Entry 8V46 (electron microscopy, 3.09 A resolution); this record covers chains B and D of the 5 polymer chains in the assembly.

== Chain B ==
Protein: AriA antitoxin
Organism: Escherichia coli B185
UniProtKB: D6IC77 (D6IC77_ECOLX); residues 2-464 here = UniProt positions 2-464
Chain sequence (464 residues; each row starts with the number of its first residue):
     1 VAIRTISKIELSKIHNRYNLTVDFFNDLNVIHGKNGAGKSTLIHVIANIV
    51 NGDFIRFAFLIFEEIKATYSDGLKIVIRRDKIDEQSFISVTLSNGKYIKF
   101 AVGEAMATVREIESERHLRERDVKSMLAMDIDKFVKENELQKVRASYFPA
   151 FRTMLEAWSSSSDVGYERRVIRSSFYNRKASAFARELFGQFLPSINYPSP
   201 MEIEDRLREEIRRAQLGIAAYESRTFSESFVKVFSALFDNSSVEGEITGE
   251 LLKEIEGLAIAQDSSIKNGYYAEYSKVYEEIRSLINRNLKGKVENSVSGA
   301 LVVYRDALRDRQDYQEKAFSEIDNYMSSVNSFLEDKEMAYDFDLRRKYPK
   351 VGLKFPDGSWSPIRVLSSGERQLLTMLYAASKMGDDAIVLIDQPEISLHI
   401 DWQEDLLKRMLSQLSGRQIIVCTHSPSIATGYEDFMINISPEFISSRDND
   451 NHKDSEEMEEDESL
Not modelled in the structure: 1-2, 113-125, 162-173, 241-248, 289-292, 343-347, 445-464
Sequence notes: expression tag (1); engineered mutation Gln-393 (Glu in D6IC77)
Small-molecule neighbours:
  - ATP (adenosine-5'-triphosphate), molecule 1: His-15, Arg-17, Tyr-18, Asn-35, Gly-36, Ala-37, Gly-38, Lys-39, Ser-40, Thr-41, Gln-393, His-424, Phe-443
  - ATP, molecule 2: Lys-336, Val-365, Leu-366, Ser-367, Ser-368, Gly-369, Glu-370, Ser-397
Reported in the primary citation:
  - mutagenesis - K39I, D392A: decreased catalytic activity

== Chain D ==
Protein: AriB
Organism: Escherichia coli B185
UniProtKB: D6IC76 (D6IC76_ECOLX); numbering as in UniProt (aligned over 1-308)
Chain sequence (308 residues; row label = number of the first residue in the row):
     1 MSSCAYTIDSYITLLTMSSKKRLLVEGRHDRSHLYQLIYKFNPASKVKID
    51 TAQDIKASDKAMSKNNRLKIETIHSKVKGKDNISFLCDRAFREFAFNDQI
   101 EDLLNSHYCDDSLYWTLGHSLENYFFNPSIIIDAFQFLSPSEYKYKAIEL
   151 FSELISSSFAVLAAVSLAAKDIDKAGLPAALIDWKDIVINDGTIKLIRRD
   201 SYDIDSACVDSFFNAFDAVLPRVIASDVGICSRVVRGHTGILLLQKLFSA
   251 CLYYVGREDDALQADSSANYFCNLSELSLTTALAESWVRKIGVLEDVYFP
   301 DSLLKNIE
Not modelled in the structure: 1-2, 308
Sequence notes: engineered mutation Ala-90 (Glu in D6IC76)
Reported in the primary citation:
  - catalytic residues: Glu-26, Asp-30, Asp-88, Glu-122
  - catalytic residues: Arg-28 (by similarity / conservation)

== Chain B / chain D interface ==
Contacting residue pairs (23; chain B residue first):
  His-32(B) with Cys-4(D)
  His-399(B) with Met-17(D)
  Ile-400(B) with Leu-14(D), hydrophobic
  Asp-401(B) with Ser-18(D), hydrogen bond; Ser-19(D), hydrogen bond; Lys-20(D)
  Glu-404(B) with Lys-20(D), salt bridge; Arg-22(D), salt bridge
  Asp-405(B) with Lys-20(D), salt bridge
  Lys-408(B) with Tyr-39(D)
  His-424(B) with Cys-4(D)
  Ser-425(B) with Cys-4(D)
  Pro-426(B) with Cys-4(D); Ala-5(D), hydrophobic; Tyr-6(D), hydrophobic
  Ser-427(B) with Tyr-6(D), hydrogen bond; Leu-14(D)
  Thr-430(B) with Lys-48(D), hydrogen bond
  Gly-431(B) with Arg-31(D)
  Glu-433(B) with Arg-28(D); Arg-31(D), salt bridge; Asp-54(D)
  Asp-434(B) with Arg-28(D), salt bridge
Also at the interface, not in a pair above, chain B (16 interface residues in all): Met-436
Also at the interface, not in a pair above, chain D (16 interface residues in all): Ser-3, Asp-50

== In short ==
The chain B/chain D interface involves 16 residues from each chain, with 4 hydrogen bonds and 5 salt bridges.
Among the polar pairs are Glu-404(B)/Lys-20(D), Glu-404(B)/Arg-22(D) and Asp-405(B)/Lys-20(D). Bound to chain
B: ATP. From the paper: catalytic residues Glu-26(D), Asp-30(D) and Asp-88(D) among others; K39I and D392A of
chain B reduce catalytic activity.
Chain B is AriA antitoxin and chain D is AriB, both from Escherichia coli B185; the structure, CryoEM
structure of AriA-AriB complex (Form I), was determined by electron microscopy (same publication as 8V45,
8V47, 8V48 and 8V49).
